PDB entry 7FM7 | X-ray diffraction, 1.51 A resolution | chains A and B

# Chain A
Protein: Pre-mRNA-splicing factor 8
Source organism: Saccharomyces cerevisiae S288C
UniProtKB: P33334 (PRP8_YEAST); numbering as in UniProt (aligned over 1836-2090)
Sequence (258 residues; row label = number of the first residue in the row):
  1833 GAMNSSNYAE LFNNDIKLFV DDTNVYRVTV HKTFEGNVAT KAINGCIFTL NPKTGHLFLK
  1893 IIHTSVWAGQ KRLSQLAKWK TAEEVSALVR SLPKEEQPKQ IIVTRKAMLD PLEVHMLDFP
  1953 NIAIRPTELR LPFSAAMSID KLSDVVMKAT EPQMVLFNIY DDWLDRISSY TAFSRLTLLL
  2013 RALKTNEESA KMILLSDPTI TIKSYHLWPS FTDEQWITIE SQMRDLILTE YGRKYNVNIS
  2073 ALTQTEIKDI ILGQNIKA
Not modelled in the structure: 2070-2090
Construct notes: expression tag (1833-1835)
Residues lining bound ligands: 4-(2-hydroxyethyl)-2-methoxyphenol (VTL): His1888, Leu1889, Phe1890, Leu1924, Leu1988, Phe1989, Asn1990
Swiss-Prot annotation at these positions:
  - mutagenesis: Asp1853 (D1853A: Alters protein folding. Severely impaired growth. Strongly reduced growth at 35 degrees Celsius; when associated with A-1854; D1853N: Reduced growth at 30 degrees Celsius ...), Asp1854 (D1854A: Reduced growth at 30 degrees Celsius. Strongly reduced growth at 16 degrees Celsius. Strongly reduced growth at 35 degrees Celsius; when associated with A-1853 ...), Thr1855 (T1855A: Reduced growth at 30 degrees Celsius. Strongly reduced growth at 16 degrees Celsius), Thr1936 (T1936A: Reduced growth at 30 degrees Celsius. Strongly reduced growth at 16 degrees Celsius), Arg1937 (R1937K: Severely impaired growth. Reduced growth at 30 degrees Celsius. Strongly reduced growth at 16 degrees Celsius)

# Chain B
Protein: A1 cistron-splicing factor AAR2
Source organism: Saccharomyces cerevisiae S288C
UniProtKB: P32357 (AAR2_YEAST); aligned to UniProt positions 1-317 over residues 1-317
Sequence (308 residues; each row starts with the number of its first residue; note: 13 numbers in that range are skipped by the numbering (no residue carries them; nothing is unmodelled there); numbers below 1 keep their minus sign (Gly-3 is residue -3)):
    -3 GAMAMNTVPF TSAPIEVTIG IDQYSFNVKE NQPFHGIKDI PIGHVHVIHF QHADNSSMRY
    57 GYWFDCRMGN FYIQYDPKDG LYKMMEERDG AKFENIVHNF KERQMMVSYP KIDEDDTWYN
   117 LTEFVQMDKI RKIVRKDENQ FSYVDSSMTT VQENEL
   166 SSSSSDPAHS LNYTVINFKS REAIRPGHEM EDFLDKSYYL NTVMLQGIFK NSSNYFGELQ
   226 FAFLNAMFFG NYGSSLQWHA MIELICSSAT VPKHMLDKLD EILYYQIKTL PEQYSDILLN
   286 ERVWNICLYS SFQKNSLHNT EKIMENKYPE LL
Not modelled in the structure: -3 to 0, 166-169
Construct notes: expression tag (-3 to 0); conflict Ser166 (Leu153 in P32357), Ser167 (Lys154 in P32357), Ser170 (Asp in P32357)
Residues lining bound ligands: 4-(2-hydroxyethyl)-2-methoxyphenol (VTL): Asp18, Gln19, Tyr20, Ser21, His45, Arg55, Met232, Phe233, Thr274, Pro276
Swiss-Prot annotation at these positions:
  - region: Leu261 to Ile282 (Leucine-zipper)
  - modified residue: Ser253 (Phosphoserine), Thr274 (Phosphothreonine)

# How chain A and chain B interact
Contacting residue pairs (17; chain A residue first):
  Gln1907(A) - Met195(B)
  Gln1907(A) - Leu199(B)
  Leu1908(A) - Met195(B)  hydrophobic
  Trp1911(A) - Glu194(B)
  Trp1911(A) - Met195(B)  hydrophobic
  Trp1911(A) - Phe198(B)  hydrophobic
  Asp1942(A) - Lys184(B)  salt bridge
  Asp1942(A) - Phe198(B)
  Glu1945(A) - Lys184(B)  salt bridge
  Val1946(A) - Ile189(B)  hydrophobic
  Val1946(A) - Glu194(B)
  Val1946(A) - Phe198(B)  hydrophobic
  His1947(A) - Glu194(B)  salt bridge
  Leu1949(A) - Lys184(B)
  Leu1949(A) - Ser185(B)
  Leu1949(A) - Arg186(B)
  Asp1950(A) - Arg186(B)  salt bridge

# In short
9 residues of chain A and 8 residues of chain B are in contact, with 4 salt bridges. Polar pairs include
Asp1942(A)-Lys184(B), Glu1945(A)-Lys184(B) and His1947(A)-Glu194(B). Ligands of chain A:
4-(2-hydroxyethyl)-2-methoxyphenol. Ligands of chain B: 4-(2-hydroxyethyl)-2-methoxyphenol. From UniProt: 5
mutagenesis sites on chain A.
Here chain A is Pre-mRNA-splicing factor 8 and chain B is A1 cistron-splicing factor AAR2, both from
Saccharomyces cerevisiae S288C. Entry 7FM7 (PanDDA analysis group deposition -- Aar2/RNaseH in complex with
fragment P06A04 from the F2X-Universal Library) was determined by X-ray diffraction (same publication as 5ST0,
5ST1, 5ST2, 5ST3, 5ST4, 5ST5 and 248 further entries).
